PDB entry 7ARI | electron microscopy, 3.40 A resolution | chains E and F of the 4 polymer chains in the assembly

== Chain E ==
Molecule: Lipoprotein-releasing system transmembrane protein LolE
Organism: Escherichia coli (strain K12)
UniProt: P75958 (LOLE_ECOLI); numbering as in UniProt (aligned over 1-414)
Chain sequence (414 residues; numbered 1 to 414; the number before each row is that of its first residue):
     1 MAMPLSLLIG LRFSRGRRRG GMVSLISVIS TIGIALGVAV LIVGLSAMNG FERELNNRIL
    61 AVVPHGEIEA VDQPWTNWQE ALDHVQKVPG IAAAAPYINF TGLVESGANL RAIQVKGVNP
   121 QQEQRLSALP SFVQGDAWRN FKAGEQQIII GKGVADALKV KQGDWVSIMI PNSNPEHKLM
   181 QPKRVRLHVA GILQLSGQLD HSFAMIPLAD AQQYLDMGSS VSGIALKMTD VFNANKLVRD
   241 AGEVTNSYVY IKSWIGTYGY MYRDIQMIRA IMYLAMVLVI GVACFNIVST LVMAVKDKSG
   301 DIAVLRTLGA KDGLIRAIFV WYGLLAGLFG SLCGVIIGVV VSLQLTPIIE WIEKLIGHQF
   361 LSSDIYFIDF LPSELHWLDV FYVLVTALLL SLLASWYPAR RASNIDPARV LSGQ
Disordered / not traced: 1-3, 413-414

== Chain F ==
Molecule: Lipoprotein-releasing system ATP-binding protein LolD
Organism: Escherichia coli (strain K12)
Notes: EC 7.6.2.-
UniProt: P75957 (LOLD_ECOLI); residue numbers follow UniProt; this construct covers 1-233
Chain sequence (241 residues; row label = number of the first residue in the row):
     1 MNKILLQCDN LCKRYQEGSV QTDVLHNVSF SVGEGEMMAI VGSSGSGKST LLHLLGGLDT
    61 PTSGDVIFNG QPMSKLSSAA KAELRNQKLG FIYQFHHLLP DFTALENVAM PLLIGKKKPA
   121 EINSRALEML KAVGLDHRAN HRPSELSGGE RQRVAIARAL VNNPRLVLAD EPTGNLDARN
   181 ADSIFQLLGE LNRLQGTAFL VVTHDLQLAK RMSRQLEMRD GRLTAELSLM GAEHHHHHHH
   241 H
Disordered / not traced: 1-2, 226-241
Sequence notes: expression tag (234-241)
Swiss-Prot annotation at these positions:
  - binding site (ATP): Gly42 to Ser49

== Chain E / chain F interface ==
Residue-residue contacts - 34 pairs, chain E then chain F:
  Ile9(E) - Lys116(F)
  Gly10(E) - Phe102(F)
  Leu11(E) - Phe102(F)  hydrophobic
  Leu11(E) - Met110(F)  hydrophobic
  Ser14(E) - Asp101(F)
  Ser14(E) - Phe102(F)
  Arg15(E) - Leu99(F)
  Arg15(E) - Phe102(F)
  Arg17(E) - Asp101(F)
  Lys298(E) - Asp101(F)  salt bridge
  Asp301(E) - Leu99(F)
  Val304(E) - His97(F)
  Val304(E) - Leu99(F)  hydrophobic
  Val304(E) - Arg158(F)
  Leu305(E) - Met110(F)  hydrophobic
  Arg306(E) - Arg85(F)  hydrogen bond (backbone-side chain)
  Thr307(E) - Arg85(F)
  Thr307(E) - Phe91(F)
  Thr307(E) - Tyr93(F)
  Leu308(E) - Arg85(F)
  Leu308(E) - Asn86(F)
  Leu308(E) - Met110(F)  hydrophobic
  Leu308(E) - Pro111(F)  hydrophobic
  Gly309(E) - Ala82(F)
  Gly309(E) - Arg85(F)
  Gly309(E) - Asn86(F)
  Gly309(E) - Ile114(F)
  Ala310(E) - Ala82(F)
  Ala310(E) - Ile114(F)  hydrophobic
  Lys311(E) - Glu83(F)
  Leu314(E) - Ile114(F)  hydrophobic
  Leu411(E) - His97(F)
  Ser412(E) - His53(F)  hydrogen bond (backbone-side chain)
  Ser412(E) - Tyr93(F)
Interface residues without a listed pair, chain E (22 interface residues in all): Asp312, Pro407, Ala408
Interface residues without a listed pair, chain F (21 interface residues in all): Leu58, Asp59, Ser78, Leu98, Pro100

== Summary ==
22 residues of chain E and 21 residues of chain F are in contact; the contacts include 2 hydrogen bonds and 1
salt bridge. Among the polar pairs are Lys298(E)-Asp101(F), Arg306(E)-Arg85(F) and Ser412(E)-His53(F). Curated
annotation (UniProt) lists 8 ATP-binding residues on chain F.
Here chain E is Lipoprotein-releasing system transmembrane protein LolE and chain F is Lipoprotein-releasing
system ATP-binding protein LolD, both from Escherichia coli (strain K12). Entry 7ARI (LolCDE apo structure)
was determined by electron microscopy together with 7ARH, 7ARJ, 7ARK, 7ARL and 7ARM from the same study.
